7KXJ - chains A and B of the 9 polymer chains in the assembly; structure by electron microscopy, 6.40 A resolution (low resolution: residue-level contacts below are approximate; hydrogen-bond / salt-bridge calls are withheld).

# Chain A (and B)
Name: Spike glycoprotein
Source organism: Severe acute respiratory syndrome coronavirus 2
Notes: chain B of this document is another copy of the same molecule, construct and numbering; everything in this record applies to it too
UniProtKB: P0DTC2 (SPIKE_SARS2); residue numbers follow UniProt; this construct covers 1-1211
Chain sequence (1274 residues; numbered 1 to 1274; the number before each row is that of its first residue):
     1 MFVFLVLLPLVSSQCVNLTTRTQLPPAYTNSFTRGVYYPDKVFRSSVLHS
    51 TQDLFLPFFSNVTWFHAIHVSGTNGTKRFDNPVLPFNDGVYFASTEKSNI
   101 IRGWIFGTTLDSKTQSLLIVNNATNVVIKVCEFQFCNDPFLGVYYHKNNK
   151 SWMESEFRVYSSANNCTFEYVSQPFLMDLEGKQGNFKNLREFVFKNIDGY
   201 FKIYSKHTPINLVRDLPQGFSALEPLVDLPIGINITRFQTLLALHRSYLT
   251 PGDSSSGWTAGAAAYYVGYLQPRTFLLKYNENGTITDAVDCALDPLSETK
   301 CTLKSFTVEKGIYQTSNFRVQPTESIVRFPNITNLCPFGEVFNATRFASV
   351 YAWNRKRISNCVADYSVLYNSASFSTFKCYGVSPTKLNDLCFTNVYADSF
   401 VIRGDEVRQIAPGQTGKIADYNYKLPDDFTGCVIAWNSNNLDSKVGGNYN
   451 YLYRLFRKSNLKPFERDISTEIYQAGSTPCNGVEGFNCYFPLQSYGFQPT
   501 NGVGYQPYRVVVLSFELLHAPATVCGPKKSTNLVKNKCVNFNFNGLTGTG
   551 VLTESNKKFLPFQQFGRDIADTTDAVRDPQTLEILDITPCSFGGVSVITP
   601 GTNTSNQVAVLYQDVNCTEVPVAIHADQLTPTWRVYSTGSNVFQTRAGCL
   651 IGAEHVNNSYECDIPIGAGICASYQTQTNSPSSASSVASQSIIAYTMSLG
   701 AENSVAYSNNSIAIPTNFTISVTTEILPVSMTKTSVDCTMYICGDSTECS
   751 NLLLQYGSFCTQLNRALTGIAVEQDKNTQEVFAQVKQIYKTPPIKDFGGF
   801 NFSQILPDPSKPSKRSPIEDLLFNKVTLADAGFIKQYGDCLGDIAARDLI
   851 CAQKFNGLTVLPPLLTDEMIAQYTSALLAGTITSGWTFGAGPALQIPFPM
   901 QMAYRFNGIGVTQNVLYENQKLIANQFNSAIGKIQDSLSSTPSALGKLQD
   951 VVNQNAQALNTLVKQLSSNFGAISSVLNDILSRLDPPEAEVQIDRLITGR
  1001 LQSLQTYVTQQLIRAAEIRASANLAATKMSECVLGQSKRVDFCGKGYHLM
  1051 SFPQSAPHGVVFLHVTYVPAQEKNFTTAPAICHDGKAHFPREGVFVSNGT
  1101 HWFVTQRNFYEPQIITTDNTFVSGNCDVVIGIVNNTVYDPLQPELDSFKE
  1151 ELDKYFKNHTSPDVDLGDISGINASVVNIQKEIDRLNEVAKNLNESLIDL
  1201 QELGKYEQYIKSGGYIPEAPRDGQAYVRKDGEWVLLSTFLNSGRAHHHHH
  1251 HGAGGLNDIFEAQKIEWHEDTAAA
Disordered / not traced: 1-13, 69-77, 144-151, 178-186, 246-262, 621-637, 677-688, 828-853, 1138-1274
Differences from the reference sequence: conflict Ser682 (Arg in P0DTC2), Ser683 (Arg in P0DTC2), Ser685 (Arg in P0DTC2), Pro817 (Phe in P0DTC2), Pro892 (Ala in P0DTC2), Pro899 (Ala in P0DTC2), Pro942 (Ala in P0DTC2), Pro986 (Lys in P0DTC2), Pro987 (Val in P0DTC2); expression tag (1212-1274)
Disulfides: Cys15-Cys136, Cys131-Cys166, Cys291-Cys301, Cys336-Cys361, Cys379-Cys432, Cys391-Cys525, Cys480-Cys488, Cys538-Cys590, Cys617-Cys649, Cys662-Cys671, Cys738-Cys760, Cys743-Cys749, Cys1032-Cys1043, Cys1082-Cys1126
Covalently attached groups: N-acetylglucosamine (NAG) linked to Asn282, Asn331, Asn343
Ligand contacts: N-acetylglucosamine (NAG; 2-acetamido-2-deoxy-beta-D-glucopyranose): Lys558, Phe559, Leu560
UniProt features mapped onto this chain:
  - region: Asn280 to Cys301 (Putative superantigen), Arg403 to Asp405 (Integrin-binding motif), Asn448 to Phe456 (Immunodominant HLA epitope recognized by the CD8+), Pro681, Ala684 (Putative superantigen), Ser816 to Tyr837 (Fusion peptide 1), Lys835 to Phe855 (Fusion peptide 2), Asp1163 to Glu1202 (Heptad repeat 2)
  - site: Arg815, Ser816 (Cleavage)
  - glycosylation: Asn17 (N-linked (GlcNAc...) (complex) asparagine), Asn61 (N-linked (GlcNAc...) (hybrid) asparagine), Asn74 (N-linked (GlcNAc...) (complex) asparagine), Asn122 (N-linked (GlcNAc...) (hybrid) asparagine), Asn149 (N-linked (GlcNAc...) (complex) asparagine), Asn165 (N-linked (GlcNAc...) (complex) asparagine), Asn234 (N-linked (GlcNAc...) (high mannose) asparagine), Asn282 (N-linked (GlcNAc...) (complex) asparagine), Thr323 (O-linked (GalNAc) threonine), Ser325 (O-linked (HexNAc...) serine), Asn331 (N-linked (GlcNAc...) (complex) asparagine), Asn343 (N-linked (GlcNAc...) (complex) asparagine), Asn603 (N-linked (GlcNAc...) (hybrid) asparagine), Asn616 (N-linked (GlcNAc...) (complex) asparagine), Asn657 (N-linked (GlcNAc...) (complex) asparagine), Thr676 (O-linked (GlcNAc...) threonine), Thr678 (O-linked (GlcNAc...) threonine), Asn709 (N-linked (GlcNAc...) (high mannose) asparagine), Asn717 (N-linked (GlcNAc...) (hybrid) asparagine), Asn801 (N-linked (GlcNAc...) (hybrid) asparagine) and 6 more in UniProt
  - natural variant: Leu5 (L5F: In strain: Iota/B.1.526), Ser13 (S13I: In strain: Epsilon/B.1.427/B.1.429), Leu18 (L18F: In strain: Beta/B.1.351, Gamma/P.1 and 1 more), Thr19 (T19I: In strain: Omicron/BQ.1.1, Omicron/XBB.1.5 and 1 more; T19R: In strain: Delta/B.1.617.2, Omicron/BA.2 and 4 more), Thr20 (T20N: In strain: Gamma/P.1), Leu24 to Ala27 (sequence variant, change not given here; In strain: Omicron/BA.2, Omicron/BA.2.12.1 and 6 more), Pro26 (P26S: In strain: Gamma/P.1), Gln52 (Q52H: In strain: Omicron/EG.5.1), Ala67 (A67V: In strain: Eta/B.1.525, Omicron/BA.1), His69 to Val70 (deletion: In strain: Alpha/B.1.1.7, Eta/B.1.525 and 5 more), Gly75 (G75V: In strain: Lambda/C.37), Thr76 (T76I: In strain: Lambda/C.37), 82 further natural variant entries in UniProt
  - mutagenesis: His69 to Val70 (Increased incorporation of cleaved spike into virions), Asn121 (N121Q: Partial loss of biliverdin affinity), Arg190 (R190K: Partial loss of biliverdin affinity), Asn234 (N234Q: Increased resistance to neutralizing antibodies), Asn331 (N331Q: Reduced viral infectivity), Asn343 (N343Q: Reduced viral infectivity), Leu452 (L452R: Increased resistance to neutralizing antibodies. Decreases HLA binding to NF9 epitope. Increased binding affinity to human ACE2), Tyr453 (Y453F: Decreased HLA binding to NF9 epitope. Increased binding affinity to human ACE2), Ala475 (A475V: Increased resistance to neutralizing antibodies), Val483 (V483A: Increased resistance to neutralizing antibodies), Glu484 (E484D: Increased replication in human TMEM106B overexpressing cells), Phe490 (F490L: Increased resistance to neutralizing antibodies and human covalescent sera neutralization), 12 further mutagenesis entries in UniProt

# Interface between chain A and chain B
Contacting residue pairs (135; chain A residue first):
  Tyr38(A) with Phe562(B); Gln563(B)
  Asp40(A) with Gln563(B)
  Lys41(A) with Gln563(B); Gln564(B); Phe565(B)
  Val42(A) with Gln563(B); Phe565(B); Arg567(B)
  Phe43(A) with Phe559(B); Leu560(B); Gln563(B); Gln564(B); Phe565(B); Gly566(B); Arg567(B); Arg577(B)
  Thr167(A) with Arg357(B)
  Glu169(A) with Asn360(B)
  Asp198(A) with His519(B); Ala520(B)
  Tyr200(A) with Ala520(B); Pro521(B); Ala522(B)
  Glu224(A) with Phe562(B)
  Asn282(A) with Leu560(B)
  Gly283(A) with Leu560(B); Gln563(B)
  Thr284(A) with Leu560(B)
  Asp737(A) with Arg319(B)
  Met740(A) with Arg319(B); Phe592(B)
  Asp745(A) with Gln321(B)
  Ser758(A) with Gln965(B)
  Phe759(A) with Phe970(B); Gln1002(B)
  Gln762(A) with Thr961(B); Gln965(B)
  Glu773(A) with Arg1014(B)
  Gln787(A) with Leu699(B); Ala701(B); Glu702(B); Asn703(B)
  Ile788(A) with Leu699(B); Gly700(B); Ala701(B); Glu702(B); Asn703(B)
  Tyr789(A) with Asn703(B)
  Lys790(A) with Glu702(B); Asn703(B)
  Pro792(A) with Tyr707(B)
  Lys854(A) with Asp568(B); Pro589(B); Phe592(B)
  Phe855(A) with Thr572(B)
  Gly857(A) with Phe592(B)
  Leu858(A) with Phe592(B)
  Thr859(A) with Phe592(B)
  Leu861(A) with Gln613(B)
  Pro862(A) with Gln613(B)
  Pro863(A) with Gly667(B); Ala668(B)
  Leu864(A) with Pro665(B); Ile666(B); Gly667(B); Gly669(B); Met697(B)
  Thr866(A) with Ala668(B); Gly669(B)
  Met869(A) with Gly669(B); Met697(B); Leu699(B)
  Gln872(A) with Leu699(B)
  Tyr873(A) with Leu699(B)
  Thr883(A) with Tyr707(B)
  Ser884(A) with Tyr707(B)
  Trp886(A) with Tyr1047(B); Arg1107(B); Asn1108(B)
  Gly889(A) with Lys1045(B)
  Ala890(A) with Pro1069(B)
  Gly891(A) with Val1068(B)
  Pro892(A) with Pro1069(B); Glu1072(B)
  Leu894(A) with Ala713(B); Pro715(B); Glu1072(B)
  Gln895(A) with Val705(B); Ala706(B); Tyr707(B); Ser711(B); Ile712(B); Ala713(B)
  Ile896(A) with Ile712(B)
  Pro897(A) with Ser708(B); Asn709(B); Ser711(B); Thr1077(B)
  Tyr904(A) with Gly1093(B); Val1094(B); Arg1107(B)
  Thr912(A) with Phe1121(B)
  Gln913(A) with Pro1079(B); Phe1089(B); Pro1090(B)
  Asn914(A) with Phe1089(B); Ser1123(B); Gly1124(B); Val1129(B)
  Tyr917(A) with Pro1079(B); Phe1089(B); Val1128(B); Ile1130(B)
  Glu918(A) with Gly1124(B); Val1128(B)
  Gln920(A) with Ile1130(B)
  Asn960(A) with Ile569(B)
  Val963(A) with Ala570(B)
  Lys964(A) with Ala570(B); Asp571(B)
  Asp994(A) with Arg995(B)
  Thr1009(A) with Thr1009(B); Ile1013(B)
  Leu1012(A) with Ile1013(B); Arg1014(B)
  Ile1013(A) with Ile1013(B)
  Ala1016(A) with Glu1017(B)
  Arg1019(A) with Glu1017(B)
  Thr1027(A) with Arg1039(B)
  Ser1030(A) with Val1040(B)
  Glu1031(A) with Arg1039(B)
  Glu1111(A) with Phe1121(B); Ser1123(B)
  Gln1113(A) with Phe1121(B)
Also at the interface, not in a pair above, chain A (78 interface residues in all): Arg44, Pro225, Gln784, Lys786, Asp796, Ala893, Met900, Gln901
Also at the interface, not in a pair above, chain B (84 interface residues in all): Thr393, Asn544, Lys558, Asp614, Ser698, Asn710, Gly999, Asp1041, Gly1046

# Overview
The interface between chain A and chain B involves 78 residues on one side and 84 on the other. Chain A binds
N-acetylglucosamine. N-acetylglucosamine is covalently linked to Asn282(A), Asn331(A) and Asn343(A). UniProt
lists 24 mutagenesis sites on chain A.
Both chains are Spike glycoprotein (Severe acute respiratory syndrome coronavirus 2). Entry 7KXJ (SARS-CoV-2
spike protein in complex with Fab 15033-7, 3-"up", asymmetric) was determined by electron microscopy (same
publication as 7KLG, 7KLH, 7KMK, 7KML and 7KXK).
